Entry 3OL8 (X-ray diffraction, 2.75 A resolution); this record covers chains A and B of the 4 polymer chains in the assembly.

# Chain A
Protein: Polymerase
From: Human poliovirus 1
Notes: EC 2.7.7.48
Reference sequence: B3VQP5 (B3VQP5_9ENTO); residues 1-461 here correspond to UniProt positions 1749-2209 (UniProt number = residue number + 1748)
Chain sequence (471 residues; row label = number of the first residue in the row):
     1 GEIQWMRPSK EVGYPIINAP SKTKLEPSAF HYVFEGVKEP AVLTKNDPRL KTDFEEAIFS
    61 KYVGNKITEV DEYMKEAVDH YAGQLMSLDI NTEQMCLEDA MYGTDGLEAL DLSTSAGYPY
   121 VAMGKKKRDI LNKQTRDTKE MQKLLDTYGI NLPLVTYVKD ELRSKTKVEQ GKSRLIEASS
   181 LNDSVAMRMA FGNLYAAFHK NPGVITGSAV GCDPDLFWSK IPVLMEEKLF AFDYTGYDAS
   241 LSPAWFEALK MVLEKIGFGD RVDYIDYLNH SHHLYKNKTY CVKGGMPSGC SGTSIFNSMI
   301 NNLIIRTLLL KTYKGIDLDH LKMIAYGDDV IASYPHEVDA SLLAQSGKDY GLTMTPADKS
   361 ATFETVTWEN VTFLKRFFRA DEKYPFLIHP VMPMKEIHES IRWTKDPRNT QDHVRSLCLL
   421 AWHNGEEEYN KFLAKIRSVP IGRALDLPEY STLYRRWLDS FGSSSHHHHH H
Not modelled in the structure: 462-471
Construct notes: engineered mutation Asp446 (Leu2194 in B3VQP5); expression tag (462-471)
Metal / ion sites: Mn2+ site 1: Asp233, Tyr234, Asp328 (together with pyrophosphate) (shared with 1 residue of chain C); Mn2+ site 2: Asp233, Asp328 (shared with 2 residues of chain C); Zn2+: His270, His272, Cys281
Residues lining bound ligands: pyrophosphate (POP): Arg163, Lys167, Arg174, Tyr234, Thr235, Gly236, Tyr237, Asp328, Lys359
Reported in the primary citation:
  - Mn2+ coordination: Asp233, Asp328
  - catalytic residues: Arg174 (proposed by the authors, not directly observed)

# Chain B
Molecule: 26-nt RNA strand
Sequence (26 nucleotides; row label = number of the first residue in the row):
   590 AAGUCUCCAG GUCUCUCGUC CGGAAA
Not modelled in the structure: 590-596, 614-615

# Chain A / chain B interface
Contacting residue pairs (48; chain A residue first):
  Asn18(A) with A598(B), base contact
  Ala19(A) with A598(B), base contact
  Pro20(A) with A598(B), base contact; G599(B), base contact
  Lys22(A) with G599(B), hydrogen bond to the base
  Lys24(A) with G599(B), base contact
  Leu43(A) with G599(B), base contact
  Glu108(A) with U603(B), phosphate contact
  Thr114(A) with G600(B), phosphate contact; U601(B), hydrogen bond to the phosphate
  Ser115(A) with G599(B), hydrogen bond to the phosphate; G600(B), hydrogen bond to the phosphate
  Val121(A) with G599(B), phosphate contact
  Lys127(A) with U601(B), salt bridge to the phosphate
  Tyr157(A) with G599(B), sugar contact
  Lys159(A) with G600(B), hydrogen bond to the base
  Asp160(A) with G599(B), base contact
  Ile176(A) with G599(B), sugar contact; G600(B), base contact
  Glu177(A) with G600(B), hydrogen bond to the sugar
  Ala178(A) with G600(B), sugar contact
  Ser179(A) with G600(B), hydrogen bond to the sugar
  Arg188(A) with C602(B), salt bridge to the phosphate
  His199(A) with C602(B), phosphate contact; U603(B), salt bridge to the phosphate
  Val210(A) with C602(B), sugar contact; U603(B), sugar contact
  Gly211(A) with U603(B), hydrogen bond to the sugar; C604(B), sugar contact
  Cys212(A) with U603(B), sugar contact; C604(B), sugar contact
  Asp213(A) with C604(B), hydrogen bond to the sugar; U605(B), phosphate contact
  Ser288(A) with G600(B), base contact
  Gly289(A) with G600(B), hydrogen bond to the sugar; U601(B), sugar contact
  Cys290(A) with U601(B), hydrogen bond to the sugar
  Ser291(A) with U601(B), sugar contact
  Gly292(A) with U601(B), hydrogen bond to the sugar
  Thr293(A) with U601(B), base contact
  Tyr326(A) with C602(B), base contact; U603(B), sugar contact
  Asp412(A) with G607(B), hydrogen bond to the sugar
  Arg415(A) with C606(B), sugar contact; G607(B), sugar contact
  Leu419(A) with U605(B), sugar contact; C606(B), sugar contact
  Arg456(A) with C606(B), salt bridge to the phosphate
Also at the interface, not in a pair above, chain A (44 interface residues in all): Ser21, Gly106, Leu110, Asp111, Lys126, Ser184, Pro214, Ser294, Ser416
Also at the interface, not in a pair above, chain B (11 interface residues in all): C597

# Overview
44 residues of chain A and 11 residues of chain B are in contact, with 13 hydrogen bonds and 4 salt bridges.
Among the polar pairs are Lys22(A)-G599(B), Lys159(A)-G600(B) and Glu177(A)-G600(B). Chain A binds
pyrophosphate. The paper reports the catalytic residue Arg174(A); Mn2+ coordination by Asp233(A) and
Asp328(A).
Chain A is Polymerase (Human poliovirus 1) and chain B is a 26-nt RNA strand; the structure, Poliovirus
polymerase elongation complex with CTP-Mn, was determined by X-ray diffraction, deposited together with 3OL6,
3OL7, 3OL9, 3OLA and 3OLB.
